Entry 3AZ8 (X-ray diffraction, 3.10 A resolution); this record covers chains E and F of the 6 polymer chains in the assembly.

# Chain E (and F)
Molecule: Beta-hydroxyacyl-ACP dehydratase
From: Plasmodium falciparum
Notes: EC 4.2.1.-; chain F of this document is another copy of the same molecule, construct and numbering; everything in this record applies to it too
Reference sequence: Q965D7 (Q965D7_PLAFA); residue numbers follow UniProt; this construct covers 81-230
Amino-acid sequence (154 residues; each row starts with the number of its first residue):
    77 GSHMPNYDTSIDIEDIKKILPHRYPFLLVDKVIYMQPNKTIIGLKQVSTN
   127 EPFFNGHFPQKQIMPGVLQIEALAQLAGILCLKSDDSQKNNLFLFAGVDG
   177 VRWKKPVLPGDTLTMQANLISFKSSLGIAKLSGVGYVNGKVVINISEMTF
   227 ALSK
Not modelled in the structure: 77-83, 201-202, 229-230 (chain F: 77-83, 230)
Sequence notes: expression tag (77-80)
Small-molecule neighbours: S21 (4,4,4-trifluoro-1-(4-nitrophenyl)butane-1,3-dione): His133, Phe134, Ile139, Met140, Pro141, Gly142, Val143, Gln145, Trp179, Lys181, Pro182, Val183

# Interface between chain E and chain F
Contacting residue pairs - 55 pairs, chain E then chain F:
  Pro97(E) with Phe134(F), hydrophobic; Pro135(F); Gln136(F)
  His98(E) with Gly132(F); Phe134(F)
  Arg99(E) with Gly132(F), hydrogen bond (backbone-backbone)
  Tyr100(E) with Gly132(F)
  Pro101(E) with Pro128(F)
  Phe102(E) with His133(F); Pro141(F), hydrophobic
  Pro128(E) with Pro101(F)
  Phe129(E) with Pro101(F)
  Asn131(E) with Tyr100(F)
  Gly132(E) with His98(F); Arg99(F), hydrogen bond (backbone-backbone); Tyr100(F)
  His133(E) with His98(F); Phe102(F)
  Phe134(E) with Pro97(F), hydrophobic; His98(F); Leu168(F), hydrophobic
  Pro135(E) with Pro97(F); Arg99(F)
  Lys137(E) with Leu168(F)
  Pro141(E) with Phe102(F), hydrophobic
  Val143(E) with Phe102(F), hydrophobic; Val143(F); Ile146(F), hydrophobic; Glu147(F)
  Ile146(E) with Val143(F), hydrophobic
  Glu147(E) with Val143(F)
  Leu168(E) with Phe134(F), hydrophobic; Gln136(F)
  Phe171(E) with Trp179(F), hydrophobic
  Ala172(E) with Arg178(F); Trp179(F), hydrogen bond (backbone-backbone)
  Gly173(E) with Val177(F); Trp179(F)
  Val174(E) with Gly176(F); Val177(F), hydrogen bond (backbone-backbone); Arg178(F); Trp179(F)
  Asp175(E) with Asp175(F); Gly176(F), hydrogen bond (side chain-backbone); Arg178(F)
  Gly176(E) with Val174(F); Asp175(F), hydrogen bond (backbone-side chain)
  Val177(E) with Gly173(F); Val174(F), hydrogen bond (backbone-backbone)
  Arg178(E) with Ala172(F); Asp175(F), salt bridge
  Trp179(E) with Phe171(F), hydrophobic; Ala172(F), hydrogen bond (backbone-backbone); Gly173(F); Val174(F)
Also at the interface, not in a pair above, chain E (33 interface residues in all): Ile139, Leu144, Phe169, Leu170, Pro182
Also at the interface, not in a pair above, chain F (33 interface residues in all): Phe129, Asn131, Lys137, Ile139, Leu144, Phe169, Leu170

# In short
The chain E/chain F interface involves 33 residues from each chain, with 8 hydrogen bonds and 1 salt bridge.
Polar pairs include Arg178(E)-Asp175(F), Asp175(E)-Gly176(F) and Arg99(E)-Gly132(F). Ligands of chain E:
compound S21.
Both chains are Beta-hydroxyacyl-ACP dehydratase (Plasmodium falciparum). Entry 3AZ8 (Beta-Hydroxyacyl-Acyl
Carrier Protein Dehydratase (FabZ) from Plasmodium falciparum in complex with NAS21) was determined by X-ray
diffraction together with 3AZ9, 3AZA and 3AZB from the same study.
